Entry 8J48 (X-ray diffraction, 1.94 A resolution); this record covers chains B and C of the 4 polymer chains in the assembly.

[Chain B (and C)]
Molecule: Sequence-variable mosaic (SVM) signal sequence domain-containing protein
Organism: Onion yellows phytoplasma OY-M
Notes: chain C of this document is another copy of the same molecule, construct and numbering; everything in this record applies to it too
UniProtKB: Q6YQ57 (Q6YQ57_ONYPE); numbering as in UniProt (aligned over 33-135)
Chain sequence (104 residues; each row starts with the number of its first residue):
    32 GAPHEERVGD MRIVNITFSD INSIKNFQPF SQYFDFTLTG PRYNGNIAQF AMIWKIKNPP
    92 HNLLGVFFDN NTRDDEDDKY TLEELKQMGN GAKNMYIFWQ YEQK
Disordered / not traced: 32 (chain C: 32-36)
Construct notes: expression tag (32)
What the authors report for this chain:
  - mutagenesis - T68K/I84M: abolished binding to GATA transcription factor 18
  - specificity-determining residues: Thr-68, Ile-84

[Interface between chain B and chain C]
Pairs across the interface - 17 pairs, chain B then chain C:
  Thr-70(B) / Asn-121(C)
  Thr-70(B) / Gly-122(C)
  Gly-71(B) / Asn-102(C)
  Lys-86(B) / Asn-101(C)
  Lys-86(B) / Asn-102(C)  hydrogen bond
  Lys-86(B) / Gly-122(C)  hydrogen bond (side chain-backbone)
  Asn-89(B) / Ile-78(C)
  Asn-89(B) / Asn-101(C)  hydrogen bond (backbone-side chain)
  Pro-90(B) / Asn-101(C)
  Pro-90(B) / Thr-103(C)
  Pro-91(B) / Thr-103(C)
  His-92(B) / Gly-76(C)  hydrogen bond (side chain-backbone)
  His-92(B) / Asn-77(C)
  His-92(B) / Thr-103(C)
  His-92(B) / Arg-104(C)  hydrogen bond (side chain-backbone)
  His-92(B) / Asp-106(C)  salt bridge
  Asp-109(B) / Asn-101(C)  hydrogen bond
Other interface residues (no listed pair), chain B (9 interface residues in all): Pro-72

[Overview]
9 residues of chain B and 10 residues of chain C are in contact; the contacts include 6 hydrogen bonds and 1
salt bridge. Among the polar pairs are His-92(B)/Asp-106(C), Lys-86(B)/Asn-102(C) and Lys-86(B)/Gly-122(C).
From the paper: T68K/I84M of chain B abolish binding to GATA transcription factor 18; specificity determinants
Thr-68(B) and Ile-84(B).
Both chains are Sequence-variable mosaic (SVM) signal sequence domain-containing protein (Onion yellows
phytoplasma OY-M). Entry 8J48 (Crystal structure of OY phytoplasma SAP05 in complex with AtGATA18) was
determined by X-ray diffraction (same publication as 8J49, 8J4A and 8J4B).
